8IA0 - chains C1 and Le of the 64 polymer chains in the assembly; structure by electron microscopy, 2.70 A resolution.

[Chain C1]
Molecule: 3341-nt RNA strand
Source organism: Chaetomium thermophilum
Sequence (3341 nucleotides; numbered 1 to 3341; the number before each row is that of its first residue):
     1 GGUUGACCUC GGAUCAGGUA GGAGGACCCG CUGAACUUAA GCAUAUCAAU AAGCGGAGGA
    61 AAAGAAACCA ACAGGGAUUG CCCUAGUAAC GGCGAGUGAA GCGGCAACAG CUCAAAUUUG
   121 AAAGCUGGCU UCGGCCCGCG UUGUAAUUUG GAGAGGAUGC UUUGGGCGAG GCUCCUUCUG
   181 AGUUCCCUGG AACGGGACGC CACAGAGGGU GAGAGCCCCG UAUAGUUGGA AGCCAAGCCU
   241 GUGUAAAGCU CCUUCGACGA GUCGAGUAGU UUGGGAAUGC UGCUCAAAAU GGGAGGUAAA
   301 UUUCUUCUAA AGCUAAAUAC CGGCCAGAGA CCGAUAGCGC ACAAGUAGAG UGAUCGAAAG
   361 AUGAAAAGCA CUUUGAAAAG AGGGUUAAAU AGCACGUGAA AUUGUUGAAA GGGAAGCGCU
   421 UGUGACCAGA CUUGCGCCCG GCGGAUCAUC CGGUGUUCUC ACCGGUGCAC UCCGCCGGGC
   481 UCAGGCCAGC AUCGGUUCUG GCGGGGGGAU AAAGGCCCAG GGAAUGUGGC UCCUCCGGGA
   541 GUGUUAUAGC CCUGGGUGUA AUACCCUCGC CGGGACCGAG GACCGCGCUC UGCAAGGAUG
   601 CUGGCGUAAU GGUCACCAGC GACCCGUCUU GAAACACGGA CCAAGGAGUC AAGGUUUUGC
   661 GCGAGUGUUU GGGUGUAAAA CCCGCACGCG UAAUGAAAGU GAACGUAGGU GAGAGCUUCG
   721 GCGCAUCAUC GACCGAUCCU GAUGUAUUCG GAUGGAUUUG AGUAGGAGCG UUAAGCCUUG
   781 GACCCGAAAG AUGGUGAACU AUGCUUGGAU AGGGUGAAGC CAGAGGAAAC UCUGGUGGAG
   841 GCUCGCAGCG GUUCUGACGU GCAAAUCGAU CGUCAAAUCU GAGCAUGGGG GCGAAAGACU
   901 AAUCGAACCA UCUAGUAGCU GGUUACCGCC GAAGUUUCCC UCAGGAUAGC AGUGUCGACC
   961 UUCAGUUUUA UGAGGUAAAG CGAAUGAUUA GGGACUCGGG GGCGAUUUUU AGCCUUCAUC
  1021 CAUUCUCAAA CUUUAAAUAU GUAAGAAGCC CUUGUUACUU AACUGAACGU GGGCAUUCGA
  1081 AUGUAUCGAC ACUAGUGGGC CAUUUUUGGU AAGCAGAACU GGCGAUGCGG GAUGAACCGA
  1141 ACGCGGGGUU AAGGUGCCGG AGUGGACGCU CAUCAGACAC CACAAAAGGC GUUAGUACAU
  1201 CUUGACAGCA GGACGGUGGC CAUGGAAGUC GGAAUCCGCU AAGGACUGUG UAACAACUCA
  1261 CCUGCCGAAU GUACUAGCCC UGAAAAUGGA UGGCGCUCAA GCGUCCCACC CAUACCCCGC
  1321 CCUCAGGGUA GAAACGAUGC CCUGAGGAGU AGGCGGCCGU GGAGGUCAGU GACGAAGCCU
  1381 AGGGCGUGAG CCCGGGUCGA ACGGCCUCUA GUGCAGAUCU UGGUGGUAGU AGCAAAUACU
  1441 UCAAUGAGAA CUUGAAGGAC CGAAGUGGGG AAAGGUUCCA UGUGAACAGC GGUUGGACAU
  1501 GGGUUAGUCG AUCCUAAGCC AUAGGGAAGU UCCGUUUCAA AGGGGCACUC GUGCCCCGUG
  1561 UGGCGAAAGG GAAGCCGGUU AAUAUUCCGG CACCUGGAUG UGGGUUUUGC GCGGCAACGC
  1621 AACUGAACGC GGAGACGACG GCGGGGGCCC CGGGCAGAGU UCUCUUUUCU UCUUAACGGU
  1681 CUAUCACCCU GGAAACAGUU UGUCUGGAGA UAGGGUUUAA UGGCCGGAAG AGCCCGACAC
  1741 UUCUGUCGGG UCCGGUGCGC UCUCGACGUC CCUUGAAAAU CCGCGGGAGG GAAUAAUUCU
  1801 CACGCCAGGU CGUACUCAUA ACCGCAGCAG GUCCCCAAGG UGAACAGCCU CUGGUUGAUA
  1861 GAACAAUGUA GAUAAGGGAA GUCGGCAAAA UAGAUCCGUA ACUUCGGGAA AAGGAUUGGC
  1921 UCUAAGGGUU GGGCACGUUG GGCUUUGGGC GGACGCCCUG GGAGCAGAGG GCCUCUAGCC
  1981 GGGCAACCGG CCGGCGGCCC UCAGCACCCG GGGUUGAAGC CCUUAGCAGG CUUCGGCCGU
  2041 CCGGCGUGCG GUUAACAACC AACUUAGAAC UGGUACGGAC AGGGGGAAUC UGACUGUCUA
  2101 AUUAAAACAU AGCAUUGCGA UGGCCAGAAA GUGGUGUUGA CGCAAUGUGA UUUCUGCCCA
  2161 GUGCUCUGAA UGUCAAAGUG AAGAAAUUCA ACCAAGCGCG GGUAAACGGC GGGAGUAACU
  2221 AUGACUCUCU UAAGGUAGCC AAAUGCCUCG UCAUCUAAUU AGUGACGCGC AUGAAUGGAU
  2281 UAACGAGAUU CCCACUGUCC CUAUCUACUA UCUAGCGAAA CCACAGCCAA GGGAACGGGC
  2341 UUGGCAAAAU CAGCGGGGAA AGAAGACCCU GUUGAGCUUG ACUCUAGUUU GACAUUGUGA
  2401 AAAGACAUAG GAGGUGUAGA AUAGGUGGGA GCUUCGGCGC CAGUGAAAUA CCACUACUCC
  2461 UAUUGUUUUU UUACUUAUUC AAUGAAGCGG GGCUGGACUU GCGUCCAACU UCUGGAGUUA
  2521 AGGUCCUUCG CGGGCCGACC CGGGUUGAAG ACAUUGUCAG GUGGGGAGUU UGGCUGGGGC
  2581 GGCACAUCUG UUAAACCAUA ACGCAGGUGU CCUAAGGGGG GCUCAUGGAG AACAGAAAUC
  2641 UCCAGUAGAA CAAAAGGGUA AAAGUCCCCU UGAUUUUGAU UUUCAGUGUG AAUACAAACC
  2701 AUGAAAGUGU GGCCUAUCGA UCCUUUAGUC CCUCGAAAUU UGAGGCUAGA GGUGCCAGAA
  2761 AAGUUACCAC AGGGAUAACU GGCUUGUGGC GGCCAAGCGU UCAUAGCGAC GUCGCUUUUU
  2821 GAUCCUUCGA UGUCGGCUCU UCCUAUCAUA CCGAAGCAGA AUUCGGUAAG CGUUGGAUUG
  2881 UUCACCCACU AAUAGGGAAC GUGAGCUGGG UUUAGACCGU CGUGAGACAG GUUAGUUUUA
  2941 CCCUACUGAU GAACUCGUCG CAAUGGUAAU UCAGCUUAGU ACGAGAGGAA CCGCUGAUUC
  3001 AGAUAAUUGG UUUUUGCGGU UGUCCGACCG GGCAGUGCCG CGAAGCUACC AUCUGCUGGA
  3061 UAAUGGCUGA ACGCCUCUAA GUCAGAAUCC AUGCCAGAAC GCGACGAUAC UACCCGCACG
  3121 UUGUAGACGU AUAAGAAUAG GCUCCGGCCU CGUAUCCUAG CAGGCGAUUC CUCCGCCGGC
  3181 CUCGAAGUGG CCGUCGGUAA UUCGCGUAUU GCAAUUUAGA CACGCGCGGG AUCAAAUCCU
  3241 UUGCAGACGA CUUAGAUGUG CGAAAGGGUC CUGUAAGCAG UAGAGUAGCC UUGUUGUUAC
  3301 GAUCUGCUGA GGGUAAGCCC UCCUUCGCCU AGAUUUCCCA G
Not modelled in the structure: 1-2, 693-706, 847-854, 865-867, 901-905, 987-1028, 1074-1076, 1887-1893, 1914-1917, 2028-2040, 2082-2083, 2095, 2101-2109, 2150-2152, 2207-2242, 2273-2276, 2281, 2359-2362, 2485-2545, 2571-2721, 2753-2756, 2801-2804, 2817-2832, 2900-2903, 2911-2914, 2937-2940, 3338-3341

[Chain Le]
Molecule: 60S ribosomal protein L32-like protein
Source organism: Chaetomium thermophilum
UniProtKB: G0S6V4 (G0S6V4_CHATD); residues 1-131 here = UniProt positions 1-131
Chain sequence (131 residues; row label = number of the first residue in the row):
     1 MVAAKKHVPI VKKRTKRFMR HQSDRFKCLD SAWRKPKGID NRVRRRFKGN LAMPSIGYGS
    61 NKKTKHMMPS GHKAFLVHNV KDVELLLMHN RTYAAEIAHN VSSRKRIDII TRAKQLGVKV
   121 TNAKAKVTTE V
Not modelled in the structure: 128-131

[Chain C1 / chain Le interface]
Residue-residue contacts - 144 pairs, chain C1 then chain Le:
  A401(C1) - Lys27(Le)  salt bridge to the phosphate
  U402(C1) - Lys27(Le)  salt bridge to the phosphate
  G416(C1) - Asp24(Le)  hydrogen bond to the sugar
  C417(C1) - Asp24(Le)  sugar contact
  C417(C1) - Leu51(Le)  sugar contact
  G418(C1) - Lys16(Le)  salt bridge to the phosphate
  G418(C1) - Gly49(Le)  sugar contact
  G418(C1) - Leu51(Le)  sugar contact
  C419(C1) - Arg14(Le)  salt bridge to the phosphate
  C419(C1) - Lys16(Le)  salt bridge to the phosphate
  G429(C1) - Pro69(Le)  sugar contact
  G429(C1) - Ser70(Le)  sugar contact
  G429(C1) - Thr121(Le)  phosphate contact
  G429(C1) - Lys124(Le)  salt bridge to the phosphate
  A430(C1) - Ser70(Le)  phosphate contact
  A430(C1) - Lys119(Le)  salt bridge to the phosphate
  C431(C1) - Val2(Le)  phosphate contact
  G580(C1) - Val8(Le)  phosphate contact
  G580(C1) - Lys63(Le)  salt bridge to the phosphate
  G581(C1) - Lys63(Le)  salt bridge to the phosphate
  G612(C1) - Thr15(Le)  phosphate contact
  U613(C1) - Thr15(Le)  phosphate contact
  G621(C1) - Lys48(Le)  sugar contact
  G621(C1) - Gly49(Le)  hydrogen bond to the base
  A622(C1) - Arg42(Le)  phosphate contact
  A622(C1) - Lys48(Le)  sugar contact
  A622(C1) - Gly49(Le)  sugar contact
  A622(C1) - Asn50(Le)  sugar contact
  C623(C1) - Arg42(Le)  salt bridge to the phosphate
  C624(C1) - Arg25(Le)  sugar contact
  C625(C1) - His21(Le)  salt bridge to the phosphate
  C625(C1) - Gln22(Le)  hydrogen bond to the sugar
  G626(C1) - Gly38(Le)  phosphate contact
  G626(C1) - Asn41(Le)  hydrogen bond to the phosphate
  C642(C1) - Lys27(Le)  hydrogen bond to the phosphate
  C642(C1) - Cys28(Le)  hydrogen bond to the phosphate
  A643(C1) - Cys28(Le)  phosphate contact
  A925(C1) - Arg34(Le)  salt bridge to the phosphate
  C926(C1) - Trp33(Le)  phosphate contact
  C926(C1) - Arg34(Le)  phosphate contact
  C926(C1) - Lys35(Le)  hydrogen bond to the phosphate
  C927(C1) - Trp33(Le)  hydrogen bond to the phosphate
  C927(C1) - Lys35(Le)  phosphate contact
  C927(C1) - Pro54(Le)  phosphate contact
  G928(C1) - Ser55(Le)  phosphate contact
  G928(C1) - Ile56(Le)  hydrogen bond to the phosphate
  U1126(C1) - Arg44(Le)  salt bridge to the phosphate
  U1126(C1) - Arg45(Le)  salt bridge to the phosphate
  G1127(C1) - Arg45(Le)  salt bridge to the phosphate
  G1127(C1) - Arg46(Le)  hydrogen bond to the sugar
  G1127(C1) - Phe47(Le)  phosphate contact
  C1128(C1) - Phe47(Le)  phosphate contact
  C1128(C1) - Lys48(Le)  hydrogen bond to the phosphate
  G1129(C1) - Lys48(Le)  salt bridge to the phosphate
  G1143(C1) - Lys13(Le)  base contact
  G1143(C1) - Ser55(Le)  hydrogen bond to the sugar
  G1143(C1) - Gly57(Le)  hydrogen bond to the base
  C1144(C1) - Lys13(Le)  sugar contact
  C1144(C1) - Gly57(Le)  sugar contact
  C1144(C1) - Tyr58(Le)  sugar contact
  C1320(C1) - Lys13(Le)  hydrogen bond to the base
  C1320(C1) - Gly59(Le)  sugar contact
  C1320(C1) - Asn61(Le)  phosphate contact
  C1321(C1) - Lys13(Le)  hydrogen bond to the sugar
  C1321(C1) - Ile56(Le)  hydrogen bond to the sugar
  C1321(C1) - Gly59(Le)  sugar contact
  C1321(C1) - Ser60(Le)  sugar contact
  C1321(C1) - Asn61(Le)  phosphate contact
  C1321(C1) - Lys62(Le)  hydrogen bond to the phosphate
  C1322(C1) - Ile56(Le)  sugar contact
  C1322(C1) - Lys62(Le)  salt bridge to the phosphate
  G1347(C1) - Ile56(Le)  base contact
  A1348(C1) - Arg46(Le)  hydrogen bond to the phosphate
  G1349(C1) - Arg46(Le)  salt bridge to the phosphate
  U1350(C1) - Ile39(Le)  sugar contact
  U1350(C1) - Arg44(Le)  sugar contact
  G1369(C1) - His78(Le)  sugar contact
  G1369(C1) - Asn79(Le)  hydrogen bond to the phosphate
  U1370(C1) - His78(Le)  sugar contact
  U1370(C1) - Asn79(Le)  phosphate contact
  U1370(C1) - Asn100(Le)  hydrogen bond to the sugar
  U1370(C1) - Val101(Le)  phosphate contact
  U1370(C1) - Lys105(Le)  salt bridge to the phosphate
  G1371(C1) - Asn100(Le)  sugar contact
  G1371(C1) - Val101(Le)  phosphate contact
  G1371(C1) - Ser102(Le)  hydrogen bond to the phosphate
  G1371(C1) - Lys105(Le)  salt bridge to the phosphate
  A1372(C1) - Ser102(Le)  phosphate contact
  C1373(C1) - Ser102(Le)  sugar contact
  C1373(C1) - Ser103(Le)  hydrogen bond to the phosphate
  C1373(C1) - Arg104(Le)  sugar contact
  G1374(C1) - Ser102(Le)  phosphate contact
  G1374(C1) - Ser103(Le)  hydrogen bond to the phosphate
  A1376(C1) - His99(Le)  salt bridge to the phosphate
  G1384(C1) - Met68(Le)  sugar contact
  G1384(C1) - Pro69(Le)  phosphate contact
  C1385(C1) - Lys12(Le)  salt bridge to the phosphate
  C1385(C1) - Arg17(Le)  base contact
  C1385(C1) - His66(Le)  hydrogen bond to the sugar
  C1385(C1) - Met67(Le)  phosphate contact
  C1385(C1) - Pro69(Le)  phosphate contact
  G1386(C1) - Lys12(Le)  salt bridge to the phosphate
  G1386(C1) - Arg17(Le)  hydrogen bond to the base
  G1386(C1) - Ser60(Le)  phosphate contact
  G1386(C1) - Thr64(Le)  phosphate contact
  G1386(C1) - Lys65(Le)  phosphate contact
  G1386(C1) - His66(Le)  hydrogen bond to the phosphate
  U1387(C1) - Phe18(Le)  sugar contact
  U1387(C1) - Pro54(Le)  sugar contact
  U1387(C1) - Ser55(Le)  sugar contact
  U1387(C1) - Ile56(Le)  base contact
  U1387(C1) - Tyr58(Le)  sugar contact
  U1387(C1) - Gly59(Le)  phosphate contact
  U1387(C1) - Ser60(Le)  hydrogen bond to the phosphate
  U1387(C1) - Lys65(Le)  phosphate contact
  G1388(C1) - Phe18(Le)  sugar contact
  G1388(C1) - Trp33(Le)  phosphate contact
  G1388(C1) - Pro54(Le)  sugar contact
  A1389(C1) - Arg17(Le)  salt bridge to the phosphate
  A1389(C1) - Ala32(Le)  phosphate contact
  A1389(C1) - Trp33(Le)  hydrogen bond to the phosphate
  A1389(C1) - Arg34(Le)  hydrogen bond to the phosphate
  G1390(C1) - Arg17(Le)  hydrogen bond to the base
  G1390(C1) - Ala32(Le)  phosphate contact
  G1390(C1) - Arg34(Le)  salt bridge to the phosphate
  C1392(C1) - Leu76(Le)  phosphate contact
  C1392(C1) - Glu96(Le)  hydrogen bond to the sugar
  C1393(C1) - Glu96(Le)  sugar contact
  C1393(C1) - Ile97(Le)  sugar contact
  C1393(C1) - Ala98(Le)  phosphate contact
  C1393(C1) - His99(Le)  salt bridge to the phosphate
  C1393(C1) - Arg106(Le)  phosphate contact
  C1393(C1) - Asn122(Le)  hydrogen bond to the phosphate
  G1394(C1) - His99(Le)  phosphate contact
  G1394(C1) - Arg106(Le)  salt bridge to the phosphate
  G1394(C1) - Ala125(Le)  phosphate contact
  G1395(C1) - Ala125(Le)  phosphate contact
  A1415(C1) - Arg20(Le)  salt bridge to the phosphate
  A1415(C1) - Gln22(Le)  hydrogen bond to the base
  A1415(C1) - Phe26(Le)  base contact
  A1415(C1) - Cys28(Le)  sugar contact
  A1415(C1) - Leu29(Le)  phosphate contact
  A2323(C1) - Arg25(Le)  hydrogen bond to the sugar
  C2324(C1) - Arg25(Le)  sugar contact
Also at the interface, not in a pair above, chain C1 (66 interface residues in all): A400, G484, G639, C641, A1125, G1319, A1375
Also at the interface, not in a pair above, chain Le (74 interface residues in all): Ala3, Lys6, Met19, Lys126

[In short]
66 residues of chain C1 face 74 of chain Le across their interface; the contacts include 34 hydrogen bonds and
28 salt bridges. Among the polar pairs are G621(C1)-Gly49(Le), G1143(C1)-Gly57(Le) and C1320(C1)-Lys13(Le).
Here chain C1 is a 3341-nt RNA strand and chain Le is 60S ribosomal protein L32-like protein, both from
Chaetomium thermophilum. Entry 8IA0 (Cryo-EM structure of a Chaetomium thermophilum pre-60S ribosomal subunit
- State Puf6) was determined by electron microscopy together with 8I9P, 8I9T, 8I9V, 8I9W, 8I9X, 8I9Y and 8I9Z
from the same study.
